Entry 1LK5 (X-ray diffraction, 1.75 A resolution); this record covers chains B and C of the 4 polymer chains in the assembly.

[Chain B (and C)]
Name: D-Ribose-5-Phosphate Isomerase
Source organism: Pyrococcus horikoshii
Notes: EC 5.3.1.6; chain C of this document is another copy of the same molecule, construct and numbering; everything in this record applies to it too
UniProt: O50083 (RPIA_PYRHO); residues 1-229 here = UniProt positions 1-229
Amino-acid sequence (229 residues; numbered 1 to 229; the number before each row is that of its first residue):
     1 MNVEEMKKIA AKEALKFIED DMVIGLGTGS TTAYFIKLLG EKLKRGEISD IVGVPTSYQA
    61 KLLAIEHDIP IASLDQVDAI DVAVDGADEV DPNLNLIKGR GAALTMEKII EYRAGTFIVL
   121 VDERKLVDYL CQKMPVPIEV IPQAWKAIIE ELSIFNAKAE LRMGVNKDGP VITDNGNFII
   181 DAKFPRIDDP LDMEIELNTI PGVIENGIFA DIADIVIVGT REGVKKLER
Metal / ion sites: Na+: Asn-175 (shared with 1 residue of chain A)
Swiss-Prot annotation at these positions:
  - active site: Glu-107 (Proton acceptor)
  - binding site (substrate): Thr-28 to Thr-31, Asp-85 to Asp-88, Lys-98 to Gly-101, Lys-125
  - site: Asp-85 (Plays a direct or indirect catalytic role)
  - mutagenesis: Asp-85 (D85N: Strong decrease in the catalytic efficiency and increase in the binding affinity), Arg-100 (R100A: 2-fold decrease in the catalytic efficiency and strong decrease in the binding affinity), Glu-107 (E107Q: Loss of activity), Lys-125 (K125A: 2-fold decrease in the catalytic efficiency and strong decrease in the binding affinity), Asp-168 (D168N: Almost the same catalytic efficiency and binding affinity than wild-type)
Reported in the primary citation:
  - mutagenesis - E107Q: abolished catalytic activity
  - catalytic residues: Glu-107
  - mutagenesis - D85N, R100A, K125A: decreased catalytic activity
  - catalytic residues: Asp-85 (proposed by the authors, not directly observed)
  - mutagenesis - D168N: unchanged catalytic activity

[Chain B / chain C interface]
Contacting residue pairs - 12 pairs, chain B then chain C:
  Lys-61(B) with Ser-73(C), hydrogen bond; Gln-76(C)
  Leu-62(B) with Asp-75(C)
  Ile-65(B) with Asp-75(C); Gln-76(C)
  Ile-71(B) with Gln-76(C)
  Ser-73(B) with Lys-61(C), hydrogen bond
  Asp-75(B) with Leu-62(C); Ile-65(C)
  Gln-76(B) with Lys-61(C); Ile-65(C); Ile-71(C)

[In short]
Chain B and chain C each contribute 7 residues to their interface, with 2 hydrogen bonds. The hydrogen-bonded
pair is Lys-61(B)/Ser-73(C). The paper reports catalytic residues Glu-107(B) and Asp-85(B); D85N, R100A and
K125A of chain B reduce catalytic activity; 5 substitutions were tested in all.
Both chains are D-Ribose-5-Phosphate Isomerase (Pyrococcus horikoshii). Entry 1LK5 (Structure of the
D-Ribose-5-Phosphate Isomerase from Pyrococcus horikoshii) was determined by X-ray diffraction together with
1LK7 from the same study.
